Entry 9FGQ (electron microscopy, 2.50 A resolution); this record covers chains E and I of the 12 polymer chains in the assembly.

Chain E:
Name: Histone H3.1
Organism: Homo sapiens
UniProt: P68431 (H31_HUMAN); residues 0-135 here correspond to UniProt positions 1-136 (UniProt number = residue number + 1)
Sequence (136 residues; row label = number of the first residue in the row; numbering starts at 0):
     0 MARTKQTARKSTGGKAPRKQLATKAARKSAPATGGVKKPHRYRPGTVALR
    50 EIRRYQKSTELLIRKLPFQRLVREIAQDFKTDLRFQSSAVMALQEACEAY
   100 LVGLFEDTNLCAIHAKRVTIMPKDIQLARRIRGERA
Not modelled in the structure: 0-39, 134-135
Curated features (UniProtKB/Swiss-Prot):
  - modified residue: Arg2 (Asymmetric dimethylarginine), Thr3 (Phosphothreonine), Lys4 (Allysine), Gln5 (5-glutamyl dopamine), Thr6 (Phosphothreonine), Arg8 (Citrulline), Lys9 (N6,N6,N6-trimethyllysine), Ser10 (ADP-ribosylserine), Thr11 (Phosphothreonine), Lys14 (N6-(2-hydroxyisobutyryl)lysine), Arg17 (Asymmetric dimethylarginine), Lys18 (N6-(2-hydroxyisobutyryl)lysine), Lys23 (N6-(2-hydroxyisobutyryl)lysine), Arg26 (Citrulline), Lys27 (N6,N6,N6-trimethyllysine), Ser28 (ADP-ribosylserine), Lys36 (N6,N6,N6-trimethyllysine), Lys37 (N6-methyllysine), Tyr41 (Phosphotyrosine), Lys56 (N6,N6,N6-trimethyllysine) and 8 more in UniProt
  - lipidation: Lys18 (N6-decanoyllysine)

Chain I:
Molecule: 211-nt DNA strand
Organism: Homo sapiens
Sequence (211 nucleotides; row label = number of the first residue in the row; numbers below 1 keep their minus sign (DA-105 is residue -105)):
  -105 ATCTTAGCGCGGTGAGTTCAAATACCCGGCAAATCGAGAATCCCGGTGCC
   -55 GAGGCCGCTCAATTGGTCGTAGACAGCTCTAGCACCGCTTAAACGCACGT
    -5 ACGCGCTGTCCCCCGCGTTTTAACCGCCAAGGGGATTACTCCCTAGTCTC
    45 CAGGCACGTGTCAGATATATACATCCGATTTGCCGGGTATTTGAACTCAC
    95 CGCGCTAAGAT
Not modelled in the structure: -105 to -60, 73-105

Interface between chain E and chain I:
Contacting residue pairs (16; chain E residue first):
  Arg40(E) - DG9(I)  base contact
  Arg40(E) - DC10(I)  sugar contact
  Tyr41(E) - DG9(I)  sugar contact
  Tyr41(E) - DC10(I)  phosphate contact
  Pro43(E) - DC8(I)  phosphate contact
  Pro43(E) - DG9(I)  phosphate contact
  Gly44(E) - DG9(I)  hydrogen bond to the phosphate
  Val46(E) - DG9(I)  phosphate contact
  Ala47(E) - DG9(I)  hydrogen bond to the phosphate
  Arg63(E) - DA17(I)  phosphate contact
  Arg63(E) - DC18(I)  salt bridge to the phosphate
  Lys64(E) - DC18(I)  phosphate contact
  Leu65(E) - DA17(I)  phosphate contact
  Leu65(E) - DC18(I)  hydrogen bond to the phosphate
  Arg69(E) - DA17(I)  salt bridge to the phosphate
  Arg83(E) - DG26(I)  sugar contact
Interface residues without a listed pair, chain E (14 interface residues in all): Arg42, Thr45, Pro66
Interface residues without a listed pair, chain I (7 interface residues in all): DG27

In short:
14 residues of chain E face 7 of chain I across their interface, with 3 hydrogen bonds and 2 salt bridges.
Among the polar pairs are Gly44(E)-DG9(I), Ala47(E)-DG9(I) and Leu65(E)-DC18(I).
Chain E is Histone H3.1 and chain I is a 211-nt DNA strand, both from Homo sapiens; the structure, Structure
of human APC3loop 375-381 bound to the NCP, was determined by electron microscopy (same publication as 9FH9).
